PDB entry 8K27 | electron microscopy, 3.60 A resolution | chains P and H of the 12 polymer chains in the assembly

[Chain P]
Molecule: 60-nt RNA strand
Organism: Vibrio phage ICP1_2004_A
Sequence (60 nucleotides; each row starts with the number of its first residue; numbers below 1 keep their minus sign (C-7 is residue -7)):
    -7 CUUAAAGAGU CAACCCUUUG CUUAUCUUCC CUAUUUAAAU GUUAGCAGCC GCAUAGGCUG

[Chain H]
Protein: Csy3
Organism: Vibrio phage ICP1_2004_A
Reference sequence: F1D5V6 (F1D5V6_9CAUD); residues 1-306 here = UniProt positions 1-306
Chain sequence (306 residues; row label = number of the first residue in the row):
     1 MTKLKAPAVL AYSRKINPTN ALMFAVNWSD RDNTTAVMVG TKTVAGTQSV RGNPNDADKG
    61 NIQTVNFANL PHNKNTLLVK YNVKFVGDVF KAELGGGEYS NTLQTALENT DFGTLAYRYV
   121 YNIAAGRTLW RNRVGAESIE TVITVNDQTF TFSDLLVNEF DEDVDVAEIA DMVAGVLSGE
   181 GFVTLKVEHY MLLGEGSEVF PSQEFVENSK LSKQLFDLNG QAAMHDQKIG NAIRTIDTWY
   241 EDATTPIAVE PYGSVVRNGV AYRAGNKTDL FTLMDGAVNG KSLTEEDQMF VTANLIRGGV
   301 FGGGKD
Disordered / not traced: 1, 304-306

[Chain P / chain H interface]
Residue-residue contacts (31):
  U26(P) - Leu94(H)  base contact
  U27(P) - Ala11(H)  base contact
  U27(P) - Tyr12(H)  hydrogen bond to the sugar
  U27(P) - Ser13(H)  sugar contact
  U27(P) - Gly299(H)  sugar contact
  U27(P) - Val300(H)  base contact
  U28(P) - Ser13(H)  phosphate contact
  U28(P) - Arg14(H)  phosphate contact
  U28(P) - Arg297(H)  hydrogen bond to the sugar
  U28(P) - Gly298(H)  sugar contact
  U28(P) - Gly299(H)  sugar contact
  U28(P) - Val300(H)  base contact
  A29(P) - Arg14(H)  salt bridge to the phosphate
  A29(P) - Arg297(H)  hydrogen bond to the sugar
  A30(P) - Trp130(H)  base contact
  A30(P) - Gln227(H)  sugar contact
  A30(P) - Lys228(H)  hydrogen bond to the base
  A30(P) - Asn231(H)  hydrogen bond to the base
  A30(P) - Arg234(H)  salt bridge to the phosphate
  A30(P) - Arg257(H)  hydrogen bond to the sugar
  A31(P) - Gln203(H)  phosphate contact
  A31(P) - Glu204(H)  base contact
  A31(P) - Phe205(H)  base contact
  A31(P) - Val206(H)  hydrogen bond to the base
  A31(P) - His225(H)  salt bridge to the phosphate
  A31(P) - Gln227(H)  phosphate contact
  A31(P) - Lys228(H)  phosphate contact
  A31(P) - Arg257(H)  hydrogen bond to the sugar
  U32(P) - Lys228(H)  salt bridge to the phosphate
  U32(P) - Arg257(H)  salt bridge to the phosphate
  A36(P) - Ser212(H)  hydrogen bond to the phosphate
Also at the interface, not in a pair above, chain P (9 interface residues in all): U35

[In short]
The interface between chain P and chain H involves 9 residues on one side and 21 on the other, with 9 hydrogen
bonds and 5 salt bridges. Among the polar pairs are A30(P)-Lys228(H), A30(P)-Asn231(H) and A31(P)-Val206(H).
Chain P is a 60-nt RNA strand and chain H is Csy3, both from Vibrio phage ICP1_2004_A; the structure, ICP1
Csy-dsDNA complex (partial duplex), was determined by electron microscopy.
